4KEB - chain A; structure by X-ray diffraction, 1.45 A resolution.

[Chain A]
Molecule: Dihydrofolate reductase
Organism: Homo sapiens
Notes: EC 1.5.1.3
UniProt: P00374 (DYR_HUMAN); residues 1-186 here correspond to UniProt positions 2-187 (UniProt number = residue number + 1)
Chain sequence (186 residues; numbered 1 to 186; the number before each row is that of its first residue):
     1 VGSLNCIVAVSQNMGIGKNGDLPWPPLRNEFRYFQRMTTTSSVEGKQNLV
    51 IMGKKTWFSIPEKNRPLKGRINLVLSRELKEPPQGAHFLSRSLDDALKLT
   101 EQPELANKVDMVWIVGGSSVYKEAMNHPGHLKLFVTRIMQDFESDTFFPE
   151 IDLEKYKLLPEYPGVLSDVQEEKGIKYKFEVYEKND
Residues lining bound ligands:
  - 1QZ (6-ethyl-5-{(3S)-3-[3-(isoquinolin-5-yl)-5-methoxyphenyl]but-1-yn-1-yl}pyrimidine-2,4-diamine): I7, V8, A9, L22, E30, F31, F34, T56, S59, I60, P61, N64, L67, R70, V115, Y121, T136
  - NADPH (NDP; NADPH dihydro-nicotinamide-adenine-dinucleotide phosphate): V8, A9, I16, G17, K18, G20, D21, L22, W24, G53, K54, K55, T56, S59, L75, S76, R77, E78, L79, R91, S92, V115, G116, G117, S118, S119, V120, Y121, E123, T146

[Summary]
Bound to chain A: NADPH and compound 1QZ.
Chain A is Dihydrofolate reductase (Homo sapiens); the structure, Human dihydrofolate reductase complexed with
NADPH and 5-{3-[3-methoxy-5-(isoquin-5-yl)phenyl]but-1-yn-1-yl}6-ethylpyrimidine-2,4-diamine, was determined
by X-ray diffraction together with 4KAK, 4KBN, 4KD7 and 4KFJ from the same study.
